8XYK - chains A and S of the 5 polymer chains in the assembly; structure by electron microscopy, 3.03 A resolution.

# Chain A
Molecule: Guanine nucleotide-binding protein G(o) subunit alpha
Organism: Homo sapiens
UniProtKB: P09471 (GNAO_HUMAN); residue numbers follow UniProt; this construct covers 4-56, 182-231, 242-354
Sequence (240 residues; row label = number of the first residue in the row; note: 126 numbers in that range are skipped by the numbering (no residue carries them; nothing is unmodelled there); numbers below 1 keep their minus sign (Met-11 is residue -11)):
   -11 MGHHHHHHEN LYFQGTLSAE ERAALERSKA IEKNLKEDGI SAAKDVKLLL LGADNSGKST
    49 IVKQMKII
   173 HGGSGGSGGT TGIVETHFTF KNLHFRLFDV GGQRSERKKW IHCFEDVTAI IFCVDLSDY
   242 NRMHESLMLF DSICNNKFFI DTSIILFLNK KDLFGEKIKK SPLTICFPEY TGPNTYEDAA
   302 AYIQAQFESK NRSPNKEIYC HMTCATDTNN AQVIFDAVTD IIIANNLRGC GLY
Unresolved in the structure: -11 to 3, 173-182
Construct notes: initiating methionine (-11); expression tag (-10 to 3); engineered mutation Asp42 (Gly in P09471), Asn43 (Glu in P09471), Asp227 (Ala in P09471), Ala332 (Ile in P09471), Ile335 (Val in P09471); linker (174-181); conflict Asp230 (Gly in P09471)
Swiss-Prot annotation at these positions:
  - region: Lys35 to Ala41, Ser44 to Thr48 (G1 motif), Phe197 to Arg206 (G3 motif), Ile266 to Asp273 (G4 motif), Thr324 to Thr329 (G5 motif)
  - binding site (GTP): Lys46, Ser47, Thr48, Asn270, Asp273, Cys325
  - binding site (Mg(2+)): Ser47, Thr182
  - natural variant: Gly40 (G40R: In DEE17 and NEDIM; G40W: Found in a patient with intractable early-onset epilepsy), Ser47 (S47G: In NEDIM), Gln52 (Q52P: Found in a patient with intractable early-onset epilepsy; Q52R: In DEE17), Ile56 (I56T: In NEDIM), Thr191 to Phe197 (deletion: In DEE17), Gly203 (G203R: In DEE17), Arg209 (R209C: In DEE17 and NEDIM; R209G: In NEDIM; R209H: In NEDIM; R209L: In NEDIM), Glu246 (E246G: In NEDIM; E246K: In NEDIM), Ile279 (I279N: In DEE17)
  - modified residue: Gln205 (5-glutamyl histamine), Cys351 (ADP-ribosylcysteine)
  - lipidation: Cys351 (S-palmitoyl cysteine)
  - mutagenesis: Cys351 (C351A: Strong loss of binding to ADGRG3)

# Chain S
Molecule: Antibody fragment ScFv16
Organism: Mus musculus
Notes: antibody fragment or engineered binder
Sequence (248 residues; numbered 1 to 236 plus 14 insertion-coded residues; 2 numbers in that range are skipped by the numbering (no residue carries them; nothing is unmodelled there); the number before each row is that of its first residue; a row labelled like 121A-121N holds insertion residues (121A, then the next letters in order)):
     1 DVQLVESGGG LVQPGGSRKL SCSASGFAFS SFGMHWVRQA PEKGLEWVAY ISSGSGTIYY
    61 ADTVKGRFTI SRDDPKNTLF LQMTSLRSED TAMYYCVRSI YYYGSSPFDF WGQGTTLTVS
   121 S
121A-121N GGGGSGGGGSGGGG
   124 SDIVMTQATS SVPVTPGESV SISCRSSKSL LHSNGNTYLY WFLQRPGQSP QLLIYRMSNL
   184 ASGVPDRFSG SGSGTAFTLT ISRLEAEDVG VYYCMQHLEY PLTFGAGTKL ELK
Unresolved in the structure: 121A-121N, 236
Cystine bridges: Cys22-Cys96, Cys147-Cys217

# Chain A / chain S interface
Pairs across the interface (23; chain A residue first):
  Leu5(A) with His155(S)
  Ser6(A) with His155(S); Asn157(S); Tyr161(S), hydrogen bond; Leu221(S)
  Ala7(A) with His220(S); Leu221(S), hydrogen bond (backbone-backbone); Tyr223(S), hydrophobic
  Glu8(A) with Pro107(S); Tyr161(S); Tyr163(S), hydrogen bond; Arg179(S), salt bridge; His220(S), salt bridge
  Glu9(A) with Asn157(S), hydrogen bond
  Arg10(A) with Tyr59(S)
  Ala11(A) with Tyr101(S), hydrophobic
  Ala12(A) with Tyr101(S)
  Glu14(A) with Ser52(S), hydrogen bond; Thr57(S), hydrogen bond
  Arg15(A) with Ser31(S), hydrogen bond; Ile100(S); Tyr101(S); Tyr102(S)
Also at the interface, not in a pair above, chain S (19 interface residues in all): Ser53, Gly56, Glu222

# Overview
10 residues of chain A and 19 residues of chain S are in contact, with 7 hydrogen bonds and 2 salt bridges.
Polar pairs include Glu8(A)-Arg179(S), Glu8(A)-His220(S) and Ser6(A)-Tyr161(S).
Chain A is Guanine nucleotide-binding protein G(o) subunit alpha (Homo sapiens) and chain S is Antibody
fragment ScFv16 (Mus musculus); the structure, Structure of CXCR3 in complex with VUF10661 and Go (Full map),
was determined by electron microscopy together with 8XXY, 8XXZ, 8XYI, 8Y0H and 8Y0N from the same study.
